PDB entry 7D3Y | X-ray diffraction, 3.11 A resolution | chains A and E of the 5 polymer chains in the assembly

[Chain A]
Molecule: SPX domain-containing protein 2, Isoform 1 of Core histone macro-H2A.1
Source organism: Oryza sativa subsp. indica
Notes: fragment: macro domain
UniProt: chimeric construct of A2X254, O75367-2: residues 1-202 from A2X254 (SPX2_ORYSI) positions 1-202 (same numbers); residues 206-394 from O75367-2 positions 181-369 (UniProt number = residue number - 25)
Sequence (394 residues; numbered 1 to 394; the number before each row is that of its first residue):
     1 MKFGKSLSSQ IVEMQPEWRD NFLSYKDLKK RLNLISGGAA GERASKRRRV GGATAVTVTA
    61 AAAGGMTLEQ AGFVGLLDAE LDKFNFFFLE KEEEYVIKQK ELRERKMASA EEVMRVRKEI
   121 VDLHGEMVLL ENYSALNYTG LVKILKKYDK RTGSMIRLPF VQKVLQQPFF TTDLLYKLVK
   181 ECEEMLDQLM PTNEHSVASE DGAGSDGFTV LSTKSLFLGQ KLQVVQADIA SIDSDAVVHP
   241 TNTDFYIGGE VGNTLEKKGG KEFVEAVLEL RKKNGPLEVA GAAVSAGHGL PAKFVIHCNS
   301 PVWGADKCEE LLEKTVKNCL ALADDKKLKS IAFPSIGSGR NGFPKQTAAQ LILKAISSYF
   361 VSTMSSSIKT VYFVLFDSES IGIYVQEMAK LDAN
Disordered / not traced: 1, 35-66, 191-207, 392-394
Construct notes: linker (203-205)
Residues lining bound ligands: inositol hexakisphosphate (IHP): Lys2, Phe3, Gly4, Leu28, Arg31
What the authors report for this chain:
  - binding site for inositol hexakisphosphate: Tyr25, Leu28, Arg31, Lys147, Lys150
  - self-association interface (contacts with another copy of this molecule); pairs are residue here / residue on that copy: Arg105-Glu119 (salt bridge), Trp18, Phe84, Phe87, Phe88, Glu112
  - mutagenesis - R19A: unchanged binding to Protein PHOSPHATE STARVATION RESPONSE 2 (chain E)
  - mutagenesis - R105E, E112R, E119R: abolished binding to Protein PHOSPHATE STARVATION RESPONSE 2 (chain E)
  - mutagenesis - Y25A, Y25F, L28A, K29A, K143A/K147A: decreased binding to Protein PHOSPHATE STARVATION RESPONSE 2 (chain E)

[Chain E]
Molecule: Protein PHOSPHATE STARVATION RESPONSE 2
Source organism: Oryza sativa subsp. japonica
UniProt: Q6Z156 (PHR2_ORYSJ); residue numbers follow UniProt; this construct covers 225-362
Sequence (148 residues; numbered 225 to 372; the number before each row is that of its first residue):
   225 SGEPSAVAIP SPSGASNTSN SKTRMRWTPE LHERFVDAVN LLGGSEKATP KGVLKLMKAD
   285 NLTIYHVKSH LQKYRTARYR PELSEGSSEK KAASKEDIPS IDLKGGNFDL TEALRLQLEL
   345 QKRLHEQLEI QRSLQLRILE HHHHHHHH
Disordered / not traced: 225-329, 365-372
Construct notes: expression tag (363-372)
Curated features (UniProtKB/Swiss-Prot):
  - DNA-binding region: Pro274 to Arg299 (H-T-H motif)

[Chain A / chain E interface]
Contacting residue pairs - 21 pairs, chain A then chain E:
  Lys2(A) - Arg347(E)
  Phe3(A) - Arg347(E)
  Ser6(A) - Arg347(E)  hydrogen bond
  Ser6(A) - Gln351(E)  hydrogen bond
  Ser9(A) - Gln351(E)  hydrogen bond
  Ser9(A) - Gln355(E)  hydrogen bond (backbone-side chain)
  Gln10(A) - Gln351(E)
  Gln10(A) - Ile354(E)
  Gln10(A) - Gln355(E)
  Glu13(A) - Gln355(E)
  Glu13(A) - Leu358(E)
  Glu13(A) - Ile362(E)
  Met14(A) - Leu358(E)  hydrophobic
  Leu218(A) - Arg356(E)
  Phe360(A) - Arg356(E)  hydrogen bond (backbone-side chain)
  Val361(A) - Leu352(E)
  Val361(A) - Arg356(E)  hydrogen bond (backbone-side chain)
  Ser362(A) - Leu352(E)
  Met364(A) - Arg356(E)
  Met364(A) - Gln359(E)
  Met364(A) - Leu363(E)  hydrophobic
Interface residues without a listed pair, chain A (13 interface residues in all): Ser358
Interface residues without a listed pair, chain E (12 interface residues in all): His349, Glu353

[Overview]
Chain A and chain E form an interface of 13 and 12 residues respectively, with 6 hydrogen bonds. Polar
contacts include Ser6(A)-Arg347(E), Ser6(A)-Gln351(E) and Ser9(A)-Gln351(E). The paper reports a binding site
for inositol hexakisphosphate at Tyr25(A), Leu28(A) and Arg31(A) among others; Y25A, Y25F and L28A of chain A,
among others, reduce binding to Protein PHOSPHATE STARVATION RESPONSE 2 (chain E); 9 substitutions were tested
in all.
Here chain A is SPX domain-containing protein 2, Isoform 1 of Core histone macro-H2A.1 (Oryza sativa subsp.
indica) and chain E is Protein PHOSPHATE STARVATION RESPONSE 2 (Oryza sativa subsp. japonica). Entry 7D3Y
(Crystal structure of the osPHR2-osSPX2 complex) was determined by X-ray diffraction.
